PDB entry 4MF8 | X-ray diffraction, 2.32 A resolution | chains A and T of the 4 polymer chains in the assembly

Chain A:
Protein: DNA polymerase beta
Organism: Homo sapiens
Notes: EC 2.7.7.7, 4.2.99.-
UniProtKB: P06746 (DPOLB_HUMAN); residues 7-335 here = UniProt positions 7-335
Chain sequence (329 residues; numbered 7 to 335; the number before each row is that of its first residue):
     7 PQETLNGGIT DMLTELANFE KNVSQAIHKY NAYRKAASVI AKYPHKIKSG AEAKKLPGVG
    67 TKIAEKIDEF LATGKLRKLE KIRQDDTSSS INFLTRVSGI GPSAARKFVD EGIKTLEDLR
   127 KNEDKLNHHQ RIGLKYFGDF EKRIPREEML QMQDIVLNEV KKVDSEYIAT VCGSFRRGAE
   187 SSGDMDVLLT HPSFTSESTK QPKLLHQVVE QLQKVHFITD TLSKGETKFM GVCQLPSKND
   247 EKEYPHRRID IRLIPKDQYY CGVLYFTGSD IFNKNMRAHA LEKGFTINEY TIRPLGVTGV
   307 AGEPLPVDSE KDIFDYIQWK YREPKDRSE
Not modelled in the structure: 203-207, 244-248, 303
Swiss-Prot annotation at these positions:
  - region: Arg183 to Asp192 (DNA-binding)
  - active site: Lys72 (Nucleophile)
  - binding site (K(+)): Lys60, Leu62, Val65, Thr101, Val103, Ile106
  - binding site (Na(+)): Lys60, Leu62, Val65, Thr101, Val103, Ile106
  - binding site (dATP): Arg149, Ser180, Arg183, Gly189, Asp190
  - binding site (dCTP): Arg149, Ser180, Arg183, Gly189, Asp190
  - binding site (dGTP): Arg149, Ser180, Arg183, Gly189, Asp190, Asp192
  - binding site (dTTP): Arg149, Ser180, Arg183, Gly189, Asp190
  - binding site (Mg(2+)): Asp190, Asp192, Asp256
  - modified residue: Lys72 (N6-acetyllysine), Arg83 (Omega-N-methylarginine), Arg152 (Omega-N-methylarginine)
  - cross-link (Glycyl lysine isopeptide (Lys-Gly)): Lys41 (interchain with G-Cter in ubiquitin), Lys61 (interchain with G-Cter in ubiquitin), Lys81 (interchain with G-Cter in ubiquitin)
  - natural variant: Leu22 (L22P: Found in a gastric cancer sample; uncertain significance), Tyr39 (Y39C: Found in a gastric cancer sample; uncertain significance), Gly118 (G118V: Decreased DNA-directed DNA polymerase activity), Arg137 (R137Q: Decreased function in base-excision repair), Arg149 (R149I: Decreased DNA-directed DNA polymerase activity), Asp160 (D160N: Found in a gastric cancer sample; uncertain significance), Cys239 (C239R: Found in a gastric cancer sample; uncertain significance), Lys289 (K289M: Found in a colon cancer sample; uncertain significance), Asn294 (N294D: Found in a gastric cancer sample; uncertain significance), Glu295 (E295K: Found in a gastric cancer sample; uncertain significance)
  - mutagenesis: Phe25 (F25W: No effect on 5'-dRP lyase activity. Decreased ssDNA binding), His34 (H34G: Decreased 5'-dRP lyase activity. Decreased ssDNA binding), Lys35 (K35A: Decreased 5'-dRP lyase activity. Decreased ssDNA binding. Loss of 5'-dRP lyase activity; when associated with A-68 and A-72. Decreased ssDNA binding; when associated with A-68 and A-72 ...), Tyr39 (Y39F: No effect on 5'-dRP lyase activity; Y39Q: Abolishes DNA polymerase and 5'-dRP lyase activity), Lys41 (K41R: Abolishes ubiquitination; when associated with R-61 and R-81), Lys60 (K60A: Decreased 5'-dRP lyase activity. Decreased ssDNA binding), Lys61 (K61R: Abolishes ubiquitination; when associated with R-41 and R-81), Lys68 (K68A: No effect on 5'-dRP lyase activity. Decreased ssDNA binding. Loss of 5'-dRP lyase activity; when associated with A-35 and A-72. Decreased ssDNA binding; when associated with A-35 and A-72 ...), Glu71 (E71Q: No effect on 5'-dRP lyase activity. No effect on structure shown by circular dichroism. No effect on ssDNA binding), Lys72 (K72A: Severely reduced 5'-dRP lyase activity. Does not affect ssDNA binding. Loss of 5'-dRP lyase activity; when associated with A-35 and A-68. Decreased ssDNA binding ...), Glu75 (E75A: Slightly decreased 5'-dRP lyase activity. Decreased ssDNA binding. No effect on structure shown by circular dichroism), Lys81 (K81R: Abolishes ubiquitination; when associated with R-41 and R-61), 5 further mutagenesis entries in UniProt
Metal / ion sites: Na+ site 1: Lys60, Leu62, Val65 (shared with 1 residue of chain D); Na+ site 2: Thr101, Val103, Ile106 (shared with 1 residue of chain P); Mg2+ near Ser171 (its only coordinating residue here)

Chain T:
Molecule: template
Sequence (16 nucleotides; row label = number of the first residue in the row):
     1 CCGACXTCGC ATCAGC
Modified residues: 6OG (6-O-methyl guanosine-5'-monophosphate) at position 6

How chain A and chain T interact:
Contacting residue pairs (17):
  His34(A) with DC5(T), stacking on the base
  Asn133(A) with DT12(T), phosphate contact
  His134(A) with DT12(T), phosphate contact
  Ser229(A) with DC10(T), phosphate contact; DA11(T), phosphate contact
  Lys230(A) with DC10(T), phosphate contact; DA11(T), hydrogen bond to the phosphate
  Gly231(A) with DC10(T), phosphate contact
  Glu232(A) with DC10(T), hydrogen bond to the phosphate
  Thr233(A) with DG9(T), phosphate contact; DC10(T), hydrogen bond to the phosphate
  Lys234(A) with DG9(T), phosphate contact; DC10(T), hydrogen bond to the phosphate
  Tyr271(A) with 6OG_6(T), base contact
  Glu295(A) with DC8(T), sugar contact
  Tyr296(A) with DC8(T), hydrogen bond to the phosphate; DG9(T), hydrogen bond to the phosphate
Also at the interface, not in a pair above, chain A (13 interface residues in all): Leu228

Overview:
13 residues of chain A face 7 of chain T across their interface, with 6 hydrogen bonds and 1 aromatic stacking
contact. Polar contacts include Lys230(A)-DA11(T), Glu232(A)-DC10(T) and Thr233(A)-DC10(T).
Chain A is DNA polymerase beta (Homo sapiens) and chain T is template; the structure, Structure of human DNA
polymerase beta complexed with nicked DNA containing a mismatched template O6MG and ..., was determined by
X-ray diffraction.
